7S4J - chains A and C of the 9 polymer chains in the assembly; structure by electron microscopy, 2.16 A resolution.

Chain A:
Protein: Particulate methane monooxygenase alpha subunit
Source organism: Methylococcus capsulatus str. Bath
Notes: EC 1.14.18.3
Reference sequence: G1UBD1 (PMOB_METCA); residues 1-414 here = UniProt positions 1-414
Sequence (414 residues; numbered 1 to 414; the number before each row is that of its first residue):
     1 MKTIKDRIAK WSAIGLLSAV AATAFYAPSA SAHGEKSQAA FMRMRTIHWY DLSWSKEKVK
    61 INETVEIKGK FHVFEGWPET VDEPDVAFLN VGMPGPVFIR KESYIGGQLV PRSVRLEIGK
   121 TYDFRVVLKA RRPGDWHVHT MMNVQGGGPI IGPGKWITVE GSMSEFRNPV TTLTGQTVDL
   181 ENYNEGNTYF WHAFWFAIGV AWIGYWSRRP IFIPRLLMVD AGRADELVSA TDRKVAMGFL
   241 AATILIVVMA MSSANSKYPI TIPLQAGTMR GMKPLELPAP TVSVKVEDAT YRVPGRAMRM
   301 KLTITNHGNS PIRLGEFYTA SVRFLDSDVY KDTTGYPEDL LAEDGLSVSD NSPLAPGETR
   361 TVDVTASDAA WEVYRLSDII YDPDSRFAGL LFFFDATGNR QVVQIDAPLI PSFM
Unresolved in the structure: 1-32
UniProt features mapped onto this chain:
  - binding site (Cu cation): His33, His48, His72, His137, His139
Ion coordination: Cu ion site 1: His33, His137, His139; Cu ion site 2: His48, His72, Gln404
Small-molecule neighbours: diundecyl phosphatidyl choline (PLC): Ile244, Val248, Met251, Asn255, Thr261

Chain C:
Protein: Ammonia monooxygenase/methane monooxygenase, subunit C family protein
Source organism: Methylococcus capsulatus str. Bath
Notes: EC 1.14.13.25
Reference sequence: Q603F1 (Q603F1_METCA); residues 30-289 here correspond to UniProt positions 1-260 (UniProt number = residue number - 29)
Sequence (260 residues; each row starts with the number of its first residue):
    30 MAATTIGGAA AAEAPLLDKK WLTFALAIYT VFYLWVRWYE GVYGWSAGLD SFAPEFETYW
    90 MNFLYTEIVL EIVTASILWG YLWKTRDRNL AALTPREELR RNFTHLVWLV AYAWAIYWGA
   150 SYFTEQDGTW HQTIVRDTDF TPSHIIEFYL SYPIYIITGF AAFIYAKTRL PFFAKGISLP
   210 YLVLVVGPFM ILPNVGLNEW GHTFWFMEEL FVAPLHYGFV IFGWLALAVM GTLTQTFYSF
   270 AQGGLGQSLC EAVDEGLIAK
Unresolved in the structure: 30-44, 281-289
Ion coordination: Cu ion: Asp156, His160, His173
Small-molecule neighbours:
  - 1,2-dihexanoyl-sn-glycero-3-phosphocholine (HXG), molecule 1: Leu63, Arg66, Trp67, Gly70, Trp143, Tyr146, Trp147, Tyr151
  - 1,2-dihexanoyl-sn-glycero-3-phosphocholine (HXG), molecule 2: Trp234, Phe235, Met236, Glu237, Pro243, Tyr246
  - 1,2-didecanoyl-sn-glycero-3-phosphocholine (P1O), molecule 1: Trp50, Phe53, Ala54, Ile57, Tyr58, Thr103, Leu107, Tyr110, Leu111, Arg130, Thr133, Val136, Trp137, Ala140, Ile186, Thr187, Tyr194, Arg198
  - 1,2-didecanoyl-sn-glycero-3-phosphocholine (P1O), molecule 2: Ser105, Trp108, Gly109, Trp112, Phe189, Phe192, Ile193, Lys196, Ile206, Leu211, Phe218
  - 1,2-didecanoyl-sn-glycero-3-phosphocholine (P1O), molecule 3: Leu208, Leu211, Val212, Val215, Leu254
  - diundecyl phosphatidyl choline (PLC), molecule 1: Val60, Phe61, Trp64, Trp67, Tyr68, Tyr72, Thr87, Tyr88, Asn91, Phe92, Thr95, Glu96, Leu99, Glu100, Thr103, Leu179, Ile183, Ile186
  - diundecyl phosphatidyl choline (PLC), molecule 2: Ser80, Phe81, Phe85, Met90, Leu93, Tyr94, Ile97, Val98, Thr167, Asp168, Phe169, Tyr178, Leu221, Pro222, Val224, Gly225, Glu228
  - diundecyl phosphatidyl choline (PLC), molecule 3: Ile97, Glu100, Phe169, Tyr178, Pro182
  - diundecyl phosphatidyl choline (PLC), molecule 4: Leu226, Trp229, Phe233, Trp234, Gly247
  - diundecyl phosphatidyl choline (PLC), molecule 5: Leu239, Val241, Pro243, Tyr246, Val249, Trp253
From the paper describing this entry:
  - Cu ion coordination: Asp156, His160, His173
  - conformationally variable residues (order/disorder transition): Phe233 to Phe240

Chain A / chain C interface:
Contacting residue pairs - 30 pairs, chain A then chain C:
  His33(A) with Leu78(C); Asp79(C); Asp166(C)
  Gly34(A) with Val164(C); Arg165(C); Asp166(C)
  Glu35(A) with Asp166(C)
  Lys36(A) with Phe81(C)
  Ser37(A) with Phe81(C); Asp166(C), hydrogen bond (side chain-backbone)
  Met93(A) with Thr162(C)
  Pro94(A) with Trp74(C); Thr162(C)
  Gly95(A) with Thr162(C)
  Met141(A) with Val164(C), hydrophobic
  Val144(A) with Glu237(C)
  Gln145(A) with Glu237(C)
  Gly147(A) with Met236(C)
  Gly148(A) with Met236(C)
  Ile151(A) with Val164(C), hydrophobic
  Phe212(A) with Phe266(C), hydrophobic
  Ile213(A) with Phe266(C), hydrophobic; Leu278(C), hydrophobic
  Pro214(A) with Leu278(C)
  Leu216(A) with Phe266(C), hydrophobic
  Leu217(A) with Leu274(C), hydrophobic; Leu278(C), hydrophobic; Cys279(C), hydrophobic
  Asp220(A) with Tyr267(C), hydrogen bond
  Arg375(A) with Phe81(C)
Other interface residues (no listed pair), chain A (26 interface residues in all): Arg132, Trp136, Gly146, Pro149, Ala221
Other interface residues (no listed pair), chain C (18 interface residues in all): Thr167, Thr263, Phe269

Summary:
Chain A and chain C form an interface of 26 and 18 residues respectively, with 2 hydrogen bonds. Polar pairs
include Ser37(A)-Asp166(C) and Asp220(A)-Tyr267(C). Ligands of chain A: diundecyl phosphatidyl choline. From
the paper: Cu ion coordination by Asp156(C), His160(C) and His173(C); conformational variability at Phe233(C).
Chain A is Particulate methane monooxygenase alpha subunit and chain C is Ammonia monooxygenase/methane
monooxygenase, subunit C family protein, both from Methylococcus capsulatus str. Bath; the structure, CryoEM
structure of Methylococcus capsulatus (Bath) pMMO in a native lipid nanodisc at 2.16 Angstrom resolution, was
determined by electron microscopy (same publication as 7S4H, 7S4I, 7S4K, 7S4L, 7S4M, 7T4O and 7T4P).
